5DD0 - chains H and P of the 3 polymer chains in the assembly; structure by X-ray diffraction, 2.49 A resolution.

== Chain H ==
Name: Anti-HIV antibody DH570 fab heavy chain
Source organism: Macaca mulatta
Notes: antibody fragment or engineered binder
Amino-acid sequence (233 residues; row label = number of the first residue in the row):
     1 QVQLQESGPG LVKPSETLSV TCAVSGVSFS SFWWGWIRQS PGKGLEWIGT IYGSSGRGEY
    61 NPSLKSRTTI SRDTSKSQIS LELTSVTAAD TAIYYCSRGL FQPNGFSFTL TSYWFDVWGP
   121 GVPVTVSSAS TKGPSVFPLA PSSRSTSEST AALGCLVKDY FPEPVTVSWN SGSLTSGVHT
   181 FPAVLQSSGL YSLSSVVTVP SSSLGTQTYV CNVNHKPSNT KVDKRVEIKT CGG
Disordered / not traced: 142-148, 229-233
Cystine bridges: Cys22-Cys96, Cys155-Cys211

== Chain P ==
Name: oligo peptide
Source organism: Human immunodeficiency virus 1
Amino-acid sequence (13 residues; each row starts with the number of its first residue):
   659 XLLELDKWAS LWX
Modified / non-standard residues: ACE (acetyl group) at position 659; NH2 (amino group) at position 671

== Interface between chain H and chain P ==
Residue-residue contacts - 21 pairs, chain H then chain P:
  Trp33(H) with Leu661(P), hydrophobic; Lys665(P); Ser668(P), hydrogen bond
  Tyr52(H) with Asp664(P); Ser668(P)
  Ser55(H) with Asp664(P), hydrogen bond
  Arg57(H) with Leu660(P); Asp664(P), salt bridge
  Gly58(H) with Leu661(P)
  Glu59(H) with Leu661(P); Lys665(P), salt bridge
  Phe101(H) with Lys665(P); Leu669(P), hydrophobic
  Phe108(H) with Glu662(P); Trp666(P), hydrogen bond (backbone-side chain)
  Thr109(H) with Trp666(P)
  Leu110(H) with Glu662(P); Lys665(P); Trp666(P), hydrophobic; Leu669(P), hydrophobic
  Tyr113(H) with Lys665(P)
Other interface residues (no listed pair), chain H (12 interface residues in all): Pro103

== Overview ==
Chain H and chain P form an interface of 12 and 8 residues respectively; the contacts include 3 hydrogen bonds
and 2 salt bridges. Polar contacts include Arg57(H)-Asp664(P), Glu59(H)-Lys665(P) and Trp33(H)-Ser668(P).
Chain H is Anti-HIV antibody DH570 fab heavy chain (Macaca mulatta) and chain P is oligo peptide (Human
immunodeficiency virus 1); the structure, Crystal structures in an anti-HIV antibody lineage from immunization
of Rhesus macaques, was determined by X-ray diffraction together with 5DD1, 5DD3, 5DD5 and 5DD6 from the same
study.
